Entry 8GRQ (electron microscopy, 3.87 A resolution); this record covers chains A and J of the 13 polymer chains in the assembly.

== Chain A ==
Protein: Histone H3
From: Homo sapiens
UniProt: A0A653DHJ5 (A0A653DHJ5_CALMS); residues 37-134 here correspond to UniProt positions 38-135 (UniProt number = residue number + 1)
Chain sequence (98 residues; numbered 37 to 134; the number before each row is that of its first residue):
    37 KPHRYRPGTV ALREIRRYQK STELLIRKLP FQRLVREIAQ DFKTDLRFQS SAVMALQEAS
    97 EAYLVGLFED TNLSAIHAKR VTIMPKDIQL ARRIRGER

== Chain J ==
Molecule: 147-nt DNA strand
From: Homo sapiens
Sequence (147 nucleotides; each row starts with the number of its first residue; numbers below 1 keep their minus sign (DC-73 is residue -73)):
   -73 CTGGAGAATC CCGGTGCCGA GGCCGCTCAA TTGGTCGTAG ACAGCTCTAG CACCGCTTAA
   -13 ACGCACGTAC GCGCTGTCCC CCGCGTTTTA ACCGCCAAGG GGATTACTCC CTAGTCTCCA
    47 GGCACGTGTC AGATATATAC ATCCTGT

== Interface between chain A and chain J ==
Residue-residue contacts (24; chain A residue first):
  His39(A) - DA-67(J)  sugar contact
  His39(A) - DC10(J)  phosphate contact
  Arg40(A) - DG9(J)  hydrogen bond to the base
  Arg40(A) - DC10(J)  hydrogen bond to the sugar
  Tyr41(A) - DA-67(J)  sugar contact
  Tyr41(A) - DA-66(J)  sugar contact
  Tyr41(A) - DG9(J)  sugar contact
  Tyr41(A) - DC10(J)  phosphate contact
  Arg42(A) - DG9(J)  sugar contact
  Pro43(A) - DC8(J)  phosphate contact
  Pro43(A) - DG9(J)  phosphate contact
  Gly44(A) - DG9(J)  hydrogen bond to the phosphate
  Val46(A) - DG9(J)  phosphate contact
  Ala47(A) - DG9(J)  phosphate contact
  Arg49(A) - DA-66(J)  sugar contact
  Arg49(A) - DT-65(J)  phosphate contact
  Arg63(A) - DA17(J)  phosphate contact
  Arg63(A) - DC18(J)  salt bridge to the phosphate
  Lys64(A) - DC18(J)  hydrogen bond to the phosphate
  Leu65(A) - DA17(J)  phosphate contact
  Leu65(A) - DC18(J)  hydrogen bond to the phosphate
  Pro66(A) - DA17(J)  phosphate contact
  Arg69(A) - DA17(J)  salt bridge to the phosphate
  Arg83(A) - DG27(J)  sugar contact
Interface residues without a listed pair, chain A (17 interface residues in all): Thr45, Lys56
Interface residues without a listed pair, chain J (11 interface residues in all): DC-64, DG26

== Summary ==
17 residues of chain A face 11 of chain J across their interface, with 5 hydrogen bonds and 2 salt bridges.
Polar pairs include Arg40(A)-DG9(J), Arg40(A)-DC10(J) and Gly44(A)-DG9(J).
Here chain A is Histone H3 and chain J is a 147-nt DNA strand, both from Homo sapiens. Entry 8GRQ (Cryo-EM
structure of BRCA1/BARD1 bound to H2AK127-UbcH5c-Ub nucleosome) was determined by electron microscopy.
